Entry 8TWB (electron microscopy, 3.20 A resolution); this record covers chains 3 and 2 of the 10 polymer chains in the assembly.

# Chain 3
Molecule: Replication factor C subunit 3
Organism: Saccharomyces cerevisiae
Reference sequence: P38629 (RFC3_YEAST); numbering as in UniProt (aligned over 9-335)
Sequence (327 residues; each row starts with the number of its first residue):
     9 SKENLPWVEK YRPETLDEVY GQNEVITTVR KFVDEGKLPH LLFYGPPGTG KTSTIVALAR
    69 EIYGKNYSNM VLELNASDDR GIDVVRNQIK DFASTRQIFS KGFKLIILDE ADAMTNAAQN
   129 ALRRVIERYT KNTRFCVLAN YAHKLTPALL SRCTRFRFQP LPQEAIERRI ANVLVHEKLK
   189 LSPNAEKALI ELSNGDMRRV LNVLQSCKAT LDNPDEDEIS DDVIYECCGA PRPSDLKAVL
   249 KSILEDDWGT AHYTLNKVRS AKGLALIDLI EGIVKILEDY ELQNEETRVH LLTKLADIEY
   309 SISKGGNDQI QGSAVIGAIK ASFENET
Metal / ion sites: Mg2+: Thr60 (together with ATP-gamma-S)
Ligand contacts:
  - ATP-gamma-S (AGS; phosphothiophosphoric acid-adenylate ester), molecule 1: Val16, Tyr19, Arg20, Pro21, Glu26, Val27, Tyr28, Pro54, Pro55, Gly56, Thr57, Gly58, Lys59, Thr60, Ser61, Asn148, Leu169, Arg177, Met205, Arg206, Leu209
  - ATP-gamma-S (AGS), molecule 2: Arg131, Glu135, Ala156, Arg160
Curated features (UniProtKB/Swiss-Prot):
  - binding site (ATP): Val16 to Tyr19, Arg20, Tyr28, Gly53 to Ser61, Asn148, Arg206

# Chain 2
Molecule: Replication factor C subunit 2
Organism: Saccharomyces cerevisiae
Reference sequence: P40348 (RFC2_YEAST); residue numbers follow UniProt; this construct covers 14-353
Sequence (340 residues; each row starts with the number of its first residue):
    14 SKLAAEQSLA QQPWVEKYRP KNLDEVTAQD HAVTVLKKTL KSANLPHMLF YGPPGTGKTS
    74 TILALTKELY GPDLMKSRIL ELNASDERGI SIVREKVKNF ARLTVSKPSK HDLENYPCPP
   134 YKIIILDEAD SMTADAQSAL RRTMETYSGV TRFCLICNYV TRIIDPLASR CSKFRFKALD
   194 ASNAIDRLRF ISEQENVKCD DGVLERILDI SAGDLRRGIT LLQSASKGAQ YLGDGKNITS
   254 TQVEELAGVV PHDILIEIVE KVKSGDFDEI KKYVNTFMKS GWSAASVVNQ LHEYYITNDN
   314 FDTNFKNQIS WLLFTTDSRL NNGTNEHIQL LNLLVKISQL
Metal / ion sites: Mg2+: Thr72 (together with ATP-gamma-S)
Ligand contacts:
  - ATP-gamma-S (AGS; phosphothiophosphoric acid-adenylate ester), molecule 1: Trp27, Val28, Tyr31, Arg32, Pro33, Glu38, Val39, Thr40, Gln42, Pro66, Pro67, Gly68, Thr69, Gly70, Lys71, Thr72, Ser73, Asn171, Leu192, Arg200, Leu228, Arg229, Ile232
  - ATP-gamma-S (AGS), molecule 2: Arg154, Pro179, Arg183
Curated features (UniProtKB/Swiss-Prot):
  - binding site (ATP): Val28, Arg32, Gly65 to Ser73, Asn171, Arg229

# Interface between chain 3 and chain 2
Residue-residue contacts (88; chain 3 residue first):
  Glu11(3) with Asn57(2)
  Asn12(3) with Ala56(2); Asn57(2); Pro133(2); Arg165(2), hydrogen bond (backbone-side chain)
  Leu13(3) with Asn57(2); Gly162(2); Arg165(2)
  Pro14(3) with Pro59(2), hydrophobic; Arg165(2)
  Trp15(3) with Asn57(2)
  Glu17(3) with Glu158(2); Ser161(2)
  Arg20(3) with Arg155(2)
  Pro55(3) with Pro179(2), hydrophobic; Ser182(2)
  Thr60(3) with Arg155(2)
  Glu81(3) with Arg155(2), salt bridge
  Asn83(3) with Arg155(2)
  Ala84(3) with Ser151(2)
  Ser85(3) with Arg107(2); Lys111(2); Ala152(2), hydrogen bond (side chain-backbone); Arg155(2); Thr156(2), hydrogen bond
  Asp86(3) with Lys111(2), salt bridge
  Asp87(3) with Arg107(2)
  Asp117(3) with Arg155(2), salt bridge
  Glu118(3) with Ser151(2); Arg154(2), salt bridge; Arg155(2); Arg183(2), salt bridge
  Asp120(3) with Arg154(2), salt bridge
  Asn148(3) with Arg154(2), hydrogen bond
  Asp204(3) with Ser182(2)
  Arg206(3) with Ser182(2); Arg183(2)
  Arg207(3) with Lys186(2)
  Asn210(3) with Ser182(2); Arg183(2); Ser185(2), hydrogen bond
  Gln213(3) with Asn57(2), hydrogen bond (side chain-backbone); Pro59(2)
  Ser214(3) with Val48(2)
  Ala217(3) with Val48(2), hydrophobic; Lys51(2)
  Thr218(3) with Val48(2)
  Glu234(3) with His44(2)
  Gly237(3) with Arg188(2)
  Trp256(3) with Thr316(2); Lys319(2); Asn320(2), hydrogen bond
  His260(3) with Ile309(2)
  Ser268(3) with Asp193(2), hydrogen bond
  Lys270(3) with Lys190(2), hydrogen bond (backbone-side chain)
  Gly271(3) with Arg188(2), hydrogen bond (backbone-side chain); Lys190(2)
  Leu272(3) with Arg188(2)
  Ala273(3) with Arg188(2)
  Lys302(3) with Trp324(2)
  Asp305(3) with Phe327(2)
  Ile306(3) with Trp324(2), hydrophobic; Phe327(2), hydrophobic
  Ser309(3) with Phe327(2); Ser331(2), hydrogen bond
  Ser311(3) with Tyr172(2); Thr174(2)
  Lys312(3) with Tyr172(2); Asn335(2)
  Gly313(3) with Asn334(2)
  Gly314(3) with Asp330(2); Asn334(2)
  Asn315(3) with Asn302(2); Asp330(2), hydrogen bond
  Gln317(3) with His305(2), hydrogen bond (backbone-side chain)
  Ile318(3) with Val301(2), hydrophobic; His305(2); Leu326(2); Phe327(2), hydrophobic
  Ser321(3) with His305(2), hydrogen bond; Ile309(2); Ser323(2), hydrogen bond (backbone-side chain)
  Ala322(3) with Ser323(2); Phe327(2), hydrophobic
  Gly325(3) with Asn320(2); Ser323(2)
  Lys328(3) with Asn320(2)
  Ala329(3) with Asn320(2)
Interface residues without a listed pair, chain 3 (57 interface residues in all): Ala121, Tyr149, Cys235, Asp255, Gln319
Interface residues without a listed pair, chain 2 (48 interface residues in all): Thr47, Asp178, Cys184, Phe187, Asp312

# Summary
57 residues of chain 3 and 48 residues of chain 2 are in contact, with 15 hydrogen bonds and 6 salt bridges.
Polar contacts include Glu81(3)-Arg155(2), Asp86(3)-Lys111(2) and Asp117(3)-Arg155(2). One ATP-gamma-S
molecule is bound between chain 3 and chain 2. Ligands of chain 3: ATP-gamma-S.
Chain 3 is Replication factor C subunit 3 and chain 2 is Replication factor C subunit 2, both from
Saccharomyces cerevisiae; the structure, Cryo-EM structure of S. cerevisiae Ctf18-RFC-PCNA-DNA complex, was
determined by electron microscopy together with 9B8R, 8TW7, 8TW8, 8TW9 and 8TWA from the same study.
